Entry 7Q72 (X-ray diffraction, 2.80 A resolution); this record covers chains A and C.

== Chain A ==
Name: Poly(A) polymerase pla1
Organism: Schizosaccharomyces pombe (strain 972 / ATCC 24843)
Notes: EC 2.7.7.19
UniProtKB: Q10295 (PAP_SCHPO); residues 10-575 here correspond to UniProt positions 1-566 (UniProt number = residue number - 9)
Amino-acid sequence (575 residues; each row starts with the number of its first residue):
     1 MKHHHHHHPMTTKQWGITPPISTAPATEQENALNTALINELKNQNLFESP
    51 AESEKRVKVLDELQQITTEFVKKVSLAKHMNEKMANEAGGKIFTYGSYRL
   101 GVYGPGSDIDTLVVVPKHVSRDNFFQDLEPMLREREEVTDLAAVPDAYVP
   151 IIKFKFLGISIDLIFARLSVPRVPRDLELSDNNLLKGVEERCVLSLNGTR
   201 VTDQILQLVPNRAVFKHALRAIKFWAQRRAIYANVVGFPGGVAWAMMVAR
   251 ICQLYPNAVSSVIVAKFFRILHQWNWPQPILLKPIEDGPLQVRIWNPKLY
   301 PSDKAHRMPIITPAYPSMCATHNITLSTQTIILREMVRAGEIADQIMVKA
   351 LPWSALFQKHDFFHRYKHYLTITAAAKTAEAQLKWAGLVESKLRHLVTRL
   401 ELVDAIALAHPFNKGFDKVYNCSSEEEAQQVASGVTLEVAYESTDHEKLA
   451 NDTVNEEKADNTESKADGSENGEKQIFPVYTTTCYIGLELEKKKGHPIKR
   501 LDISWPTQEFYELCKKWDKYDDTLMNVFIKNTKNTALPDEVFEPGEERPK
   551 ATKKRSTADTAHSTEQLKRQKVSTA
Unresolved in the structure: 1-10, 452-476, 493-497, 552-575
Sequence notes: initiating methionine (1); expression tag (2-9)
Swiss-Prot annotation at these positions:
  - binding site (ATP): Tyr95 to Ser97, Asp108 to Asp110, Asp162, Lys223, Tyr232, Gly241, Val242
  - binding site (Mg(2+)): Asp108, Asp110, Asp162
  - site (Interaction with RNA): Lys153, His322, Asn323, Arg394, Glu509
From the paper describing this entry:
  - mutagenesis - K553E/K554E/R555E (7-fold), K568E/R569E/K571E (2-fold): decreased binding to NURS complex subunit red1 (chain C)
  - mutagenesis - D162A: abolished catalytic activity
  - catalytic residues: Asp162

== Chain C ==
Name: NURS complex subunit red1
Organism: Schizosaccharomyces pombe (strain 972 / ATCC 24843)
UniProtKB: Q9UTR8 (RED1_SCHPO); residue numbers follow UniProt; this construct covers 288-345
Amino-acid sequence (70 residues; row label = number of the first residue in the row):
   284 GAMGISLPLLKQDDWLSSSKPFGSSTPNVVIEFDSDDDGDDFSNSKIEQS
   334 NLEKPPSNSENGGSHHHHHH
Unresolved in the structure: 284-287, 323-353
Sequence notes: expression tag (284-287, 346-353)
From the paper describing this entry:
  - mutagenesis - D317R/D319R/D320R: abolished binding to Poly(A) polymerase pla1 (chain A)

== Interface between chain A and chain C ==
Residue-residue contacts - 48 pairs, chain A then chain C:
  His368(A) - Val313(C)
  His368(A) - Asp317(C)  salt bridge
  Lys377(A) - Trp298(C)  hydrogen bond (side chain-backbone)
  Lys377(A) - Ser301(C)
  Lys377(A) - Phe305(C)
  Glu425(A) - Lys294(C)  salt bridge
  Glu425(A) - Trp298(C)
  Ala428(A) - Trp298(C)  hydrophobic
  Gln429(A) - Pro304(C)  hydrogen bond (side chain-backbone)
  Gln429(A) - Phe305(C)
  Gln429(A) - Gly306(C)  hydrogen bond (side chain-backbone)
  Ala432(A) - Phe305(C)  hydrophobic
  Ala432(A) - Gly306(C)
  Ser433(A) - Gly306(C)
  Ser433(A) - Ser307(C)  hydrogen bond (side chain-backbone)
  Phe477(A) - Lys294(C)
  Phe477(A) - Trp298(C)  hydrophobic
  Val479(A) - Phe305(C)  hydrophobic
  Lys492(A) - Phe316(C)
  Ile498(A) - Phe316(C)
  Lys499(A) - Ile314(C)
  Lys499(A) - Glu315(C)  hydrogen bond (backbone-backbone)
  Arg500(A) - Val313(C)
  Leu501(A) - Val312(C)
  Leu501(A) - Val313(C)  hydrogen bond (backbone-backbone)
  Asp502(A) - Asn311(C)
  Ile503(A) - Asn311(C)
  Ser504(A) - Pro310(C)
  Tyr511(A) - Ser308(C)
  Tyr511(A) - Thr309(C)
  Lys515(A) - Ser308(C)
  Asp522(A) - Pro304(C)
  Asp522(A) - Phe305(C)  hydrogen bond (backbone-backbone)
  Thr523(A) - Ser301(C)
  Thr523(A) - Ser302(C)
  Thr523(A) - Lys303(C)
  Leu524(A) - Leu299(C)
  Leu524(A) - Phe305(C)
  Met525(A) - Phe305(C)
  Asn526(A) - Phe305(C)
  Asn526(A) - Ser307(C)
  Val527(A) - Ser308(C)
  Ile529(A) - Asn311(C)  hydrogen bond (backbone-side chain)
  Lys530(A) - Asn311(C)
  Asn531(A) - Asn311(C)
  Asn531(A) - Val312(C)  hydrogen bond (side chain-backbone)
  Asn531(A) - Val313(C)
  Ala551(A) - Gly322(C)
Other interface residues (no listed pair), chain A (36 interface residues in all): Lys367, Leu370, Ala375, Ala376, Thr378, Leu490, Thr507
From the paper, about this interface:
  - residue pairs: Lys377(A)-Trp298(C) (hydrogen bond), Glu425(A)-Lys294(C) (salt bridge), Phe477(A)-Trp298(C) (pi stacking), Asp522(A)-Phe305(C)
  - interface residues, chain A: Lys377(A), Gln429(A), Ser433(A), Arg500(A), Lys515(A), Val527(A), Ile529(A), Asn531(A)
  - hot spots on chain A (mutagenesis) - K377E (13-fold): decreased binding to NURS complex subunit red1 (chain C)
  - interface residues, chain C: Gly306(C), Ser307(C), Ser308(C), Asn311(C), Val312(C)
  - hot spots on chain C (mutagenesis) - W298A/F305A: abolished binding to Poly(A) polymerase pla1 (chain A)
  - hot spots on chain C (mutagenesis) - V313R (13-fold): decreased binding to Poly(A) polymerase pla1 (chain A)

== In short ==
Chain A and chain C form an interface of 36 and 21 residues respectively, with 9 hydrogen bonds and 2 salt
bridges. Polar contacts include His368(A)-Asp317(C), Glu425(A)-Lys294(C) and Lys377(A)-Trp298(C). The authors
report a hydrogen bond between Lys377(A) and Trp298(C); a salt bridge between Glu425(A) and Lys294(C); pi
stacking between Phe477(A) and Trp298(C). From the paper: the catalytic residue Asp162(A); K553E/K554E/R555E,
K568E/R569E/K571E and K377E of chain A reduce binding to NURS complex subunit red1 (chain C); 7 substitutions
were tested in all.
Here chain A is Poly(A) polymerase pla1 and chain C is NURS complex subunit red1, both from
Schizosaccharomyces pombe (strain 972 / ATCC 24843). Entry 7Q72 (Structure of Pla1 in complex with Red1) was
determined by X-ray diffraction together with 7Q73 and 7Q74 from the same study.
